4DNV - chains A and B; structure by X-ray diffraction, 2.00 A resolution.

== Chain A (and B) ==
Molecule: AT5g63860/MGI19_6
Source organism: Arabidopsis thaliana
Notes: chain B of this document is another copy of the same molecule, construct and numbering; everything in this record applies to it too
Reference sequence: Q9FN03 (Q9FN03_ARATH); numbering as in UniProt (aligned over 12-381)
Chain sequence (370 residues; each row starts with the number of its first residue):
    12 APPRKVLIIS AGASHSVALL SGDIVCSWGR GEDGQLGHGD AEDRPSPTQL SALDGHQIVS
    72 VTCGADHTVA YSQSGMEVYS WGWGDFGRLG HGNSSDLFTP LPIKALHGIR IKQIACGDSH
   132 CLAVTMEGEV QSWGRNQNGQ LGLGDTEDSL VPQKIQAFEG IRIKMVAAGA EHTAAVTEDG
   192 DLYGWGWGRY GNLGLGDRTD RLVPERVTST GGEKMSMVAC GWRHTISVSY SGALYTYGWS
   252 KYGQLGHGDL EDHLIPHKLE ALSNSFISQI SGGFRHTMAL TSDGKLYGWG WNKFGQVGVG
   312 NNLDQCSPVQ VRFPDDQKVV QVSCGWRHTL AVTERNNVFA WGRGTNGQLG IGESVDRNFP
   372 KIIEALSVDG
Sequence notes: engineered mutation Phe285 (Trp in Q9FN03)

== How chain A and chain B interact ==
Pairs across the interface (60):
  Arg41(A) - Arg338(B)
  Glu43(A) - Phe305(B)
  Glu43(A) - Arg338(B)  salt bridge
  Glu43(A) - Arg354(B)  salt bridge
  Glu43(A) - Thr356(B)
  Asp44(A) - Arg338(B)  salt bridge
  Ala52(A) - Phe305(B)  hydrophobic
  Ala52(A) - Arg354(B)  hydrogen bond (backbone-side chain)
  Glu53(A) - Arg354(B)  salt bridge
  Glu53(A) - Thr356(B)
  Trp94(A) - Trp233(B)  hydrophobic
  Trp94(A) - Phe285(B)  hydrophobic
  Trp94(A) - Arg286(B)
  Trp94(A) - Trp337(B)  hydrophobic
  Asp96(A) - Trp233(B)
  Asp96(A) - Trp250(B)
  Asp96(A) - Phe285(B)
  Asp96(A) - Arg286(B)  salt bridge
  Phe97(A) - Trp233(B)  hydrophobic
  Phe97(A) - Arg234(B)
  Ser105(A) - Lys252(B)
  Ser106(A) - Lys252(B)  hydrogen bond
  Asp107(A) - Tyr253(B)
  Asp107(A) - Arg286(B)  salt bridge
  Phe109(A) - Lys304(B)
  Arg146(A) - Arg146(B)
  Arg146(A) - Glu182(B)  salt bridge
  Gln148(A) - Asn149(B)  hydrogen bond
  Gln148(A) - Trp198(B)
  Gln148(A) - Arg200(B)  hydrogen bond
  Asn149(A) - Arg146(B)
  Asn149(A) - Gln148(B)  hydrogen bond
  Thr157(A) - Arg200(B)  hydrogen bond (backbone-side chain)
  Glu182(A) - Arg146(B)  salt bridge
  Trp198(A) - Gln148(B)
  Arg200(A) - Gln148(B)  hydrogen bond
  Arg200(A) - Thr157(B)  hydrogen bond (side chain-backbone)
  Arg200(A) - Glu158(B)  salt bridge
  Tyr201(A) - Ser105(B)
  Trp233(A) - Trp94(B)  hydrophobic
  Trp233(A) - Asp96(B)
  Arg234(A) - Phe97(B)
  Trp250(A) - Asp96(B)
  Lys252(A) - Ser105(B)
  Lys252(A) - Ser106(B)  hydrogen bond
  Phe285(A) - Trp94(B)  hydrophobic
  Arg286(A) - Trp94(B)
  Arg286(A) - Asp96(B)  salt bridge
  Arg286(A) - Asp107(B)  salt bridge
  Lys304(A) - Phe109(B)
  Phe305(A) - Glu43(B)
  Phe305(A) - Ala52(B)  hydrophobic
  Arg338(A) - Arg41(B)
  Arg338(A) - Glu43(B)  salt bridge
  Arg338(A) - Asp44(B)  salt bridge
  Arg354(A) - Glu43(B)  salt bridge
  Arg354(A) - Ala52(B)  hydrogen bond (side chain-backbone)
  Arg354(A) - Glu53(B)  salt bridge
  Thr356(A) - Glu43(B)
  Thr356(A) - Glu53(B)
Also at the interface, not in a pair above, chain A (37 interface residues in all): Glu158, Asp211, Tyr253, Trp302, Trp337, Asp367
Also at the interface, not in a pair above, chain B (36 interface residues in all): Asp211, Trp302, Asn357

== In short ==
37 residues of chain A face 36 of chain B across their interface; the contacts include 10 hydrogen bonds and
15 salt bridges. Polar contacts include Glu43(A)-Arg338(B), Glu43(A)-Arg354(B) and Asp44(A)-Arg338(B).
Both chains are AT5g63860/MGI19_6 (Arabidopsis thaliana). Entry 4DNV (Crystal structure of the W285F mutant of
UVB-resistance protein UVR8) was determined by X-ray diffraction (same publication as 4DNU and 4DNW).
